PDB entry 3VAS | X-ray diffraction, 2.26 A resolution | chain A

Chain A:
Name: Putative adenosine kinase
Organism: Schistosoma mansoni
Notes: EC 2.7.1.20; fragment: Adenosine kinase
UniProt: G4V7G8 (G4V7G8_SCHMA); residue numbers follow UniProt; this construct covers 2-352
Chain sequence (370 residues; each row starts with the number of its first residue; numbers below 1 keep their minus sign (Met-17 is residue -17)):
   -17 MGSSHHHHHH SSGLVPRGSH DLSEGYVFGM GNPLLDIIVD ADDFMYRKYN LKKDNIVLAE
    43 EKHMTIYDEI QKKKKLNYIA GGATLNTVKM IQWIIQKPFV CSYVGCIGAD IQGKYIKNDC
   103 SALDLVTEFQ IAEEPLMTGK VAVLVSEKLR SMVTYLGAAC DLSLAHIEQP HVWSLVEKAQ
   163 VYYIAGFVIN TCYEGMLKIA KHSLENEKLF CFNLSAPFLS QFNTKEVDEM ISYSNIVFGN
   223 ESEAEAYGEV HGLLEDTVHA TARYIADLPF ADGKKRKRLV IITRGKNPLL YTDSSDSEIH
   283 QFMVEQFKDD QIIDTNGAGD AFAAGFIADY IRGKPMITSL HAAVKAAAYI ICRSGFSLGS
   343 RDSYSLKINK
Unresolved in the structure: -17 to 2, 348-352
Differences from the reference sequence: expression tag (-17 to 1)
Small-molecule neighbours: adenosine (ADN): Asn14, Leu16, Asp18, Ile38, Leu40, Gly63, Gly64, Ala65, Asn68, Val123, Met134, Thr136, Leu138, Phe169, Asn298, Gly299, Asp302

Summary:
Chain A binds adenosine.
Chain A is Putative adenosine kinase (Schistosoma mansoni); the structure, Adenosine kinase from Schistosoma
mansoni in complex with adenosine in occluded loop conformation, was determined by X-ray diffraction together
with 4DC3, 3VAQ, 3UQ6 and 3UQ9 from the same study.
